Entry 5OVK (X-ray diffraction, 1.45 A resolution); this record covers chains B and D of the 4 polymer chains in the assembly.

== Chain B (and D) ==
Protein: 3-oxoacyl-[acyl-carrier-protein] reductase FabG
Organism: Mycobacterium smegmatis (strain ATCC 700084 / mc(2)155)
Notes: EC 1.1.1.100; chain D of this document is another copy of the same molecule, construct and numbering; everything in this record applies to it too
Reference sequence: P71534 (FABG_MYCS2); residues 1-255 here = UniProt positions 1-255
Chain sequence (256 residues; numbered 0 to 255; the number before each row is that of its first residue; numbering starts at 0):
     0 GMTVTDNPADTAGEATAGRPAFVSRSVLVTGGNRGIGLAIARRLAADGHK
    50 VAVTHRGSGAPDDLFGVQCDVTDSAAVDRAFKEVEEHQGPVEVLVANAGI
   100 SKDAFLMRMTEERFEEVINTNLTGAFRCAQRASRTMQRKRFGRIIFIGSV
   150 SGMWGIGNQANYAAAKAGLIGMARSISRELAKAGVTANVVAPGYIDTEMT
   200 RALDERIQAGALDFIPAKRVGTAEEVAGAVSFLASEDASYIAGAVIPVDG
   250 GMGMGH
Disordered / not traced: 0-13, 197-209 (chain D: 0-13, 199-210)
Construct notes: expression tag (0)
Ligand contacts: NADPH (NDP; NADPH dihydro-nicotinamide-adenine-dinucleotide phosphate): G30, G31, N32, R33, G34, I35, G36, R55, C68, D69, V70, T71, N96, A97, G98, I99, T119, I146, G147, S148, Y161, K165, P191, G192, Y193, I194, T196
Swiss-Prot annotation at these positions:
  - active site: Y161 (Proton acceptor)
  - binding site (NADP(+)): N32 to I35, R55, D69, V70, G98, Y161, K165, I194, R205
  - site: S148 (Important for activity)

== How chain B and chain D interact ==
Residue-residue contacts (81; chain B residue first):
  S73(B) with E110(D), hydrogen bond
  F104(B) with E178(D)
  L105(B) with F125(D), hydrophobic; A128(D); Q129(D); S132(D); I175(D), hydrophobic; E178(D), hydrogen bond (backbone-side chain)
  M106(B) with Q129(D), hydrogen bond (backbone-side chain); S132(D); R133(D); Q136(D)
  M108(B) with F125(D); Q129(D)
  E110(B) with S73(D), hydrogen bond; R126(D), salt bridge
  F113(B) with T122(D); F125(D), hydrophobic
  E114(B) with N118(D); T122(D); R126(D), salt bridge
  I117(B) with I117(D), hydrophobic; L121(D), hydrophobic
  N118(B) with E114(D)
  L121(B) with L121(D), hydrophobic
  T122(B) with F113(D); E114(D)
  F125(B) with L105(D), hydrophobic; M108(D); T109(D); F113(D), hydrophobic
  R126(B) with E110(D), salt bridge; E114(D), salt bridge
  Q129(B) with L105(D); M106(D), hydrogen bond (side chain-backbone); M108(D), hydrogen bond (side chain-backbone)
  S132(B) with L105(D); M106(D)
  R133(B) with M106(D)
  Q136(B) with M106(D)
  G151(B) with G170(D)
  M152(B) with M152(D), hydrophobic; R173(D), hydrogen bond (backbone-side chain)
  W153(B) with R177(D), hydrogen bond (backbone-side chain)
  G154(B) with R173(D); S174(D); R177(D), hydrogen bond (backbone-side chain)
  I155(B) with S174(D), hydrogen bond (backbone-side chain)
  G156(B) with S174(D)
  N157(B) with S174(D); E178(D)
  Q158(B) with S174(D), hydrogen bond (backbone-side chain)
  A159(B) with S174(D), hydrogen bond (backbone-side chain)
  A162(B) with G170(D); S174(D)
  A163(B) with G167(D)
  A166(B) with A166(D); G170(D)
  G167(B) with A163(D); G167(D)
  G170(B) with G151(D); A162(D); A166(D)
  M171(B) with A159(D)
  R173(B) with M152(D), hydrogen bond (side chain-backbone); G154(D); H255(D), hydrogen bond (side chain-backbone)
  S174(B) with G154(D); I155(D), hydrogen bond (side chain-backbone); G156(D); N157(D); Q158(D), hydrogen bond (side chain-backbone); A159(D), hydrogen bond (side chain-backbone); A162(D)
  I175(B) with L105(D), hydrophobic
  R177(B) with W153(D), hydrogen bond (side chain-backbone); G154(D), hydrogen bond (side chain-backbone)
  E178(B) with F104(D); L105(D), hydrogen bond (side chain-backbone); N157(D)
  H255(B) with R173(D), hydrogen bond (backbone-side chain)
Other interface residues (no listed pair), chain B (45 interface residues in all): T71, R107, T109, A128, I169, L179
Other interface residues (no listed pair), chain D (45 interface residues in all): T71, R107, I169, M171, L179

== Overview ==
The chain B/chain D interface involves 45 residues from each chain; the contacts include 21 hydrogen bonds and
4 salt bridges. Polar pairs include E110(B)-R126(D), E114(B)-R126(D) and S73(B)-E110(D). Chain B binds NADPH.
UniProt lists active-site residue Y161(B) and 12 NADP+-binding residues on chain B.
Both chains are 3-oxoacyl-[acyl-carrier-protein] reductase FabG (Mycobacterium smegmatis (strain ATCC 700084 /
mc(2)155)). Entry 5OVK (Crystal structure MabA bound to NADPH from M. smegmatis) was determined by X-ray
diffraction, deposited together with 5OVJ and 5OVL.
